PDB entry 8AT2 | electron microscopy, 7.70 A resolution (low resolution: residue-level contacts below are approximate; hydrogen-bond / salt-bridge calls are withheld) | chains B and C of the 4 polymer chains in the assembly

# Chain B
Name: HAUS augmin-like complex subunit 1
Source organism: Xenopus laevis
UniProt: Q3B8L5 (Q3B8L5_XENLA); residues 1-286 here correspond to UniProt positions 2-287 (UniProt number = residue number + 1)
Chain sequence (286 residues; row label = number of the first residue in the row):
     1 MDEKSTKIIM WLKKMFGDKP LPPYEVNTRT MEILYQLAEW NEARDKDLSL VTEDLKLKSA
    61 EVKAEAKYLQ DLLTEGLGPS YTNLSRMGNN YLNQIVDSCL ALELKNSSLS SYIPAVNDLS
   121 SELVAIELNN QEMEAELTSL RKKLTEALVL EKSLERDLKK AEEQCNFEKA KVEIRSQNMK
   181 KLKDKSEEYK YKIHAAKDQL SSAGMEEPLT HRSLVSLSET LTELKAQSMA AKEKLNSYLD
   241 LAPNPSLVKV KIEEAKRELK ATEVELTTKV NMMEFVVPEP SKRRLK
Not modelled in the structure: 231-286
Sequence notes: variant Arg156 (Gln157 in Q3B8L5)

# Chain C
Name: HAUS augmin-like complex subunit 3
Source organism: Xenopus laevis
UniProt: Q6DCY9 (HAUS3_XENLA); residues 1-597 here = UniProt positions 1-597
Chain sequence (597 residues; numbered 1 to 597; the number before each row is that of its first residue):
     1 MSGGDRFVQT LQKLNYPKGA QLDGEDFDWL FEAVDLKPFL DWFCSAASEQ NVVPDEKLQA
    61 FNTLKESGKP VLDEKALDEV LKTFSISKVP AIEEVAIEKL EEEVKALQKQ KNLHIRRRNK
   121 LQMVESGNRQ MCLKSKDKEE ETGRAFQEVL HLLRVTNKKL NHELQSIVNG VQTLMSFFST
   181 PETACELSSQ PIFLSQLLLD KYLSLEEQST AALTSFTKEH FFEGMSKFVE GSDENFQLVQ
   241 LNVNSFGEDG TTEDKCKEMM RLQLAYICAK HKLIQMKAKS ASLKVGLQWA ENNASVVQDK
   301 ASQKEENLKV RITSLKNETL QIENHTNSIS NEKLPGLVRD NAQLLNMPIV KGDYDLQMAH
   361 QTSCSSRQDL VCDHLMKQKA SFELLQLGYE LELRKHRDVY RELGSIVQEL KESGDKLEER
   421 LTMLSDVNLL SASKPRSNID SKDLTSHRLY QLLDGDNTQK LFRTYDGLES VAQKLSQDIA
   481 SMRDQLEVSE QEHSLLLSKL DSHLKELRDF MYPEGNTLML TTPELSGEFH QLGSQLEKLN
   541 HITVEILGDL QLKRKMLESN KLQQIEKQLY VYFFQNEEQL KSIVGKLEAQ TGGGSSA
Not modelled in the structure: 1-96, 246-350

# How chain B and chain C interact
Contacting residue pairs (22):
  Lys46(B) with Gln451(C); Leu452(C); Gly455(C)
  Asp47(B) with Leu452(C)
  Leu50(B) with Arg448(C); Leu452(C)
  Asp54(B) with Thr445(C)
  Asn117(B) with Arg117(C); Leu121(C)
  Ser120(B) with Gln110(C); Arg117(C)
  Val124(B) with Gln110(C)
  Leu128(B) with Glu103(C)
  Gln131(B) with Glu103(C)
  Leu150(B) with Leu504(C)
  Leu154(B) with Tyr512(C)
  Asp157(B) with Tyr512(C); Asn516(C); Thr517(C); Leu518(C)
  Ala161(B) with Leu518(C)
  Cys165(B) with Leu520(C)
Other interface residues (no listed pair), chain B (23 interface residues in all): Val51, Glu53, Leu57, Ser110, Ile113, Val116, Ser121, Ser153, Glu168
Other interface residues (no listed pair), chain C (22 interface residues in all): His114, Val124, Asn128, Asp456, Asn457, Arg508, Thr521

# Summary
23 residues of chain B face 22 of chain C across their interface.
Here chain B is HAUS augmin-like complex subunit 1 and chain C is HAUS augmin-like complex subunit 3, both
from Xenopus laevis. Entry 8AT2 (Structure of the augmin TIII subcomplex) was determined by electron
microscopy, deposited together with 8AT3 and 8AT4.
